PDB entry 3WSU | X-ray diffraction, 1.60 A resolution | chain A

# Chain A
Protein: Beta-mannanase
Organism: Streptomyces thermolilacinus
UniProtKB: F5HR99 (F5HR99_9ACTO); residues 36-349 here = UniProt positions 36-349
Amino-acid sequence (346 residues; each row starts with the number of its first residue):
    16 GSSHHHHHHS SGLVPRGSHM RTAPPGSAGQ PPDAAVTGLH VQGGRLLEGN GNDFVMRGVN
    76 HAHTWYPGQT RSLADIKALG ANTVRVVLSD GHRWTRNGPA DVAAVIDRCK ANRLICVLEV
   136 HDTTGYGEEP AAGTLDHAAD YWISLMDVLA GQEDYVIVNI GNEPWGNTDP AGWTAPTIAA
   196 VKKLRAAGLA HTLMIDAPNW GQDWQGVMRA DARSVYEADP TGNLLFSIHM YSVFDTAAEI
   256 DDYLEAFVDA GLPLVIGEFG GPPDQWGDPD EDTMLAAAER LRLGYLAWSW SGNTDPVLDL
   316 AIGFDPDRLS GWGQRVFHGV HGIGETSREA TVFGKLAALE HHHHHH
Unresolved in the structure: 16-52, 353-361
Construct notes: expression tag (16-35, 350-361)
Metal / ion sites: Na+ site 1: E178, E273; Na+ site 2: G276, D283, P284, E286
What the authors report for this chain:
  - specificity-determining residues: T309 (proposed by the authors, not directly observed)

# Overview
E178 and E273 form the Na+ site 1. G276, D283, P284 and E286 form the Na+ site 2. The paper reports the
specificity determinant T309.
Chain A is Beta-mannanase (Streptomyces thermolilacinus); the structure, Crystal structure of beta-mannanase
from Streptomyces thermolilacinus, was determined by X-ray diffraction (same publication as 4Y7E).
